3O6F - chains A and D of the 4 polymer chains in the assembly; structure by X-ray diffraction, 2.80 A resolution.

# Chain A
Molecule: HLA class II histocompatibility antigen, DR alpha chain
From: Homo sapiens
UniProtKB: P01903 (DRA_HUMAN); residues 1-182 here correspond to UniProt positions 26-207 (UniProt number = residue number + 25)
Amino-acid sequence (182 residues; numbered 1 to 182; the number before each row is that of its first residue):
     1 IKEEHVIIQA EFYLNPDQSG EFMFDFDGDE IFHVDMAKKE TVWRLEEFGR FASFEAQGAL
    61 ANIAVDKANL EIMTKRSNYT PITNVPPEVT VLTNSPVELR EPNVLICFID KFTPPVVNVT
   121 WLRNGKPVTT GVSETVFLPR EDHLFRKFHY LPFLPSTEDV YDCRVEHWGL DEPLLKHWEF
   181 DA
Disordered / not traced: 1-3, 182
Cystine bridges: C107-C163
UniProt features mapped onto this chain:
  - region: E179 to A182 (Connecting peptide)
  - site: Q9 (Self- and pathogen-derived peptide antigen), G49 (Self-peptide antigen), F51 (Self- and pathogen-derived peptide antigen), A52 (Self-peptide antigen), S53 (Self- and pathogen-derived peptide antigen), E55 (Pathogen-derived peptide antigen), N62 (Self- and pathogen-derived peptide antigen), N69 (Pathogen-derived peptide antigen), R76 (Self- and pathogen-derived peptide antigen)
  - glycosylation (N-linked (GlcNAc...) asparagine): N78, N118

# Chain D
Molecule: T-cell receptor beta-1 chain C region
From: Homo sapiens
UniProtKB: A0A5B9 (TRBC2_HUMAN); residues 116-245 here correspond to UniProt positions 1-130 (UniProt number = residue number - 115)
Amino-acid sequence (245 residues; each row starts with the number of its first residue):
     1 VVSQHPSWVI AKSGTSVKIE CRSLDFQATT MFWYRQFPKQ SLMLMATSNE GSKATYEQGV
    61 EKDKFLINHA SLTLSTLTVT SAHPEDSSFY ICSARGGSYN SPLHFGNGTR LTVTEDLKNV
   121 FPPEVAVFEP SEAEISHTQK ATLVCLATGF YPDHVELSWW VNGKEVHSGV STDPQPLKEQ
   181 PALNDSRYSL SSRLRVSATF WQNPRNHFRC QVQFYGLSEN DEWTQDRAKP VTQIVSAEAW
   241 GRADC
Cystine bridges: C21-C92, C145-C210
Sequence notes: engineered mutation S189 (Cys74 in A0A5B9)
Reported in the primary citation:
  - mutagenesis - E50A, T55A: unchanged binding to HLA class II histocompatibility antigen, DR alpha chain (chain A)

# How chain A and chain D interact
Residue-residue contacts (20):
  K39(A) with T55(D)
  F54(A) with Y99(D)
  E55(A) with Y99(D)
  Q57(A) with T55(D)
  G58(A) with S98(D); Y99(D)
  A59(A) with Y99(D)
  L60(A) with N49(D)
  A61(A) with T29(D); N49(D); R95(D); S98(D)
  N62(A) with S98(D), hydrogen bond; Y99(D)
  A64(A) with T29(D); N49(D)
  V65(A) with T29(D); G97(D); S98(D)
  K67(A) with E50(D), salt bridge
Other interface residues (no listed pair), chain A (14 interface residues in all): A68, E71
Other interface residues (no listed pair), chain D (11 interface residues in all): T30, G51, L72
From the paper, about this interface:
  - specific contacts: K39(A)-T55(D), K67(A)-E50(D) (salt bridge), S98(D)-N62(A) (hydrogen bond)
  - interface residues, chain A: K39(A), F54(A), G58(A), A59(A), A61(A), N62(A), A64(A), V65(A), K67(A)
  - interface residues, chain D: R95(D), G97(D), S98(D)
  - hot spots on chain D (mutagenesis) - S98A: abolished binding to HLA class II histocompatibility antigen, DR alpha chain (chain A)

# In short
The interface between chain A and chain D involves 14 residues on one side and 11 on the other, with 1
hydrogen bond and 1 salt bridge. Among the polar pairs are K67(A)-E50(D) and N62(A)-S98(D). The authors report
a contact between K39(A) and T55(D); a salt bridge between K67(A) and E50(D); a hydrogen bond between S98(D)
and N62(A). The paper reports that S98A of chain D abolishes binding to HLA class II histocompatibility
antigen, DR alpha chain (chain A); interface residues K39(A), F54(A) and R95(D) among others; 3 substitutions
were tested in all.
Here chain A is HLA class II histocompatibility antigen, DR alpha chain and chain D is T-cell receptor beta-1
chain C region, both from Homo sapiens. Entry 3O6F (Crystal structure of a human autoimmune TCR MS2-3C8 bound
to MHC class II self-ligand MBP/HLA-DR4) was determined by X-ray diffraction.
